PDB entry 7ODL | electron microscopy, 3.03 A resolution | chains B and C of the 3 polymer chains in the assembly

Chain B (and C):
Name: Spike glycoprotein
Organism: Severe acute respiratory syndrome coronavirus 2
Notes: chain C of this document is another copy of the same molecule, construct and numbering; everything in this record applies to it too
Reference sequence: P0DTC2 (SPIKE_SARS2); numbering as in UniProt; present here: 1-678, 687-1208
Amino-acid sequence (1276 residues; row label = number of the first residue in the row; note: 8 numbers in that range are skipped by the numbering (no residue carries them; nothing is unmodelled there)):
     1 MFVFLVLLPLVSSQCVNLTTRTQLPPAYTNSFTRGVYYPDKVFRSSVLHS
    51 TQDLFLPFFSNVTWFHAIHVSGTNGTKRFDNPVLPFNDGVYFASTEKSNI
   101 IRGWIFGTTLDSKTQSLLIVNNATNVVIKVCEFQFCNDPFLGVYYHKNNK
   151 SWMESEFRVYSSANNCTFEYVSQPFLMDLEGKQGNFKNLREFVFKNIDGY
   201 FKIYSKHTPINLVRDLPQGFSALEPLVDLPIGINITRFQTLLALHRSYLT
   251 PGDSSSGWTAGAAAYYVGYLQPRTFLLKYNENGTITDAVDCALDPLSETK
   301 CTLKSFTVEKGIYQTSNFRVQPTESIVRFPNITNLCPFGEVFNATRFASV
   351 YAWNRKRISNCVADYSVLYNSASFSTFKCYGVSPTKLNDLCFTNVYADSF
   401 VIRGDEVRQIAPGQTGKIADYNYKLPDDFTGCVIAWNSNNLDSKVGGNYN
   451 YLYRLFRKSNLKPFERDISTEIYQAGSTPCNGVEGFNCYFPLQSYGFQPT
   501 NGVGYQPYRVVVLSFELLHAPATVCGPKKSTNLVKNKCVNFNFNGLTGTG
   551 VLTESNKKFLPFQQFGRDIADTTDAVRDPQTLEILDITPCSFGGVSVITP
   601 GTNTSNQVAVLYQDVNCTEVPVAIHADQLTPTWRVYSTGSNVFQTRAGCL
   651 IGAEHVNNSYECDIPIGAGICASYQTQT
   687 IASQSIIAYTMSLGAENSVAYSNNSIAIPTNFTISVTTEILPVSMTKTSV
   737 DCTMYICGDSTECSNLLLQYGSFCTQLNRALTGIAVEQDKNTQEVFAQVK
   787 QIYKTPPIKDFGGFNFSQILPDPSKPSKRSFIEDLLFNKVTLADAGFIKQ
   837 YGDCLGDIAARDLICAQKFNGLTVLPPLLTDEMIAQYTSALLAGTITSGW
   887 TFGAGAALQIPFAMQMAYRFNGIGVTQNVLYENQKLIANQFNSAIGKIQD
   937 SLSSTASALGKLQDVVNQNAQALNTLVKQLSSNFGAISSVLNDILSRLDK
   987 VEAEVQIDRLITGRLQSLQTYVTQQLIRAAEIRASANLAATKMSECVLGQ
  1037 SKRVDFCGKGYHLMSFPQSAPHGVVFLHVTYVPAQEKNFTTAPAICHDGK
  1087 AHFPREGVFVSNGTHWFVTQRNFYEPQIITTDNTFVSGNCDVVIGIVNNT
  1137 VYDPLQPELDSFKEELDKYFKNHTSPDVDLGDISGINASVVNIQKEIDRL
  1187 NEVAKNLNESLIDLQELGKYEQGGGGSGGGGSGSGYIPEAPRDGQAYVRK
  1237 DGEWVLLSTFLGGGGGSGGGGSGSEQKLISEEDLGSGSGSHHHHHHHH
Not modelled in the structure: 1-26, 68-80, 142-156, 175-187, 211-214, 244-261, 619-631, 829-831, 941-944, 1140-1284
Disulfide bonds: C131-C166, C291-C301, C336-C361, C379-C432, C480-C488, C538-C590, C617-C649, C662-C671, C743-C749, C840-C851, C1032-C1043, C1082-C1126
Covalent attachments: N-acetylglucosamine (NAG) linked to N165, N234, N282, N343, N616, N709, N717, N801, N1074, N1134
Sequence notes: conflict I687 (Val in P0DTC2); expression tag (1209-1284)
Ligand contacts:
  - linoleic acid (EIC), molecule 1: C336, P337, F338, V341, I358, A363, Y365, L368, Y369, F374, F377, L387, F392, V395, I434, L513, F515, V524
  - linoleic acid (EIC), molecule 2: R408, T415, G416
  - N-acetylglucosamine (NAG; 2-acetamido-2-deoxy-beta-D-glucopyranose): R457, S459, N460, L461, K462, E465
Swiss-Prot annotation at these positions:
  - region: N280 to C301 (Putative superantigen), R403 to D405 (Integrin-binding motif), N448 to F456 (Immunodominant HLA epitope recognized by the CD8+), S816 to Y837 (Fusion peptide 1), K835 to F855 (Fusion peptide 2), D1163 to E1202 (Heptad repeat 2)
  - site: R815, S816 (Cleavage)
  - glycosylation: N17 (N-linked (GlcNAc...) (complex) asparagine), N61 (N-linked (GlcNAc...) (hybrid) asparagine), N74 (N-linked (GlcNAc...) (complex) asparagine), N122 (N-linked (GlcNAc...) (hybrid) asparagine), N149 (N-linked (GlcNAc...) (complex) asparagine), N165 (N-linked (GlcNAc...) (complex) asparagine), N234 (N-linked (GlcNAc...) (high mannose) asparagine), N282 (N-linked (GlcNAc...) (complex) asparagine), T323 (O-linked (GalNAc) threonine), S325 (O-linked (HexNAc...) serine), N331 (N-linked (GlcNAc...) (complex) asparagine), N343 (N-linked (GlcNAc...) (complex) asparagine), N603 (N-linked (GlcNAc...) (hybrid) asparagine), N616 (N-linked (GlcNAc...) (complex) asparagine), N657 (N-linked (GlcNAc...) (complex) asparagine), T676 (O-linked (GlcNAc...) threonine), T678 (O-linked (GlcNAc...) threonine), N709 (N-linked (GlcNAc...) (high mannose) asparagine), N717 (N-linked (GlcNAc...) (hybrid) asparagine), N801 (N-linked (GlcNAc...) (hybrid) asparagine) and 6 more in UniProt
  - natural variant: L5 (L5F: In strain: Iota/B.1.526), S13 (S13I: In strain: Epsilon/B.1.427/B.1.429), L18 (L18F: In strain: Beta/B.1.351, Gamma/P.1 and 1 more), T19 (T19I: In strain: Omicron/BQ.1.1, Omicron/XBB.1.5 and 1 more; T19R: In strain: Delta/B.1.617.2, Omicron/BA.2 and 4 more), T20 (T20N: In strain: Gamma/P.1), L24 to A27 (sequence variant, change not given here; In strain: Omicron/BA.2, Omicron/BA.2.12.1 and 6 more), P26 (P26S: In strain: Gamma/P.1), Q52 (Q52H: In strain: Omicron/EG.5.1), A67 (A67V: In strain: Eta/B.1.525, Omicron/BA.1), H69 to V70 (deletion: In strain: Alpha/B.1.1.7, Eta/B.1.525 and 5 more), G75 (G75V: In strain: Lambda/C.37), T76 (T76I: In strain: Lambda/C.37), 80 further natural variant entries in UniProt
  - mutagenesis: H69 to V70 (Increased incorporation of cleaved spike into virions), N121 (N121Q: Partial loss of biliverdin affinity), R190 (R190K: Partial loss of biliverdin affinity), N234 (N234Q: Increased resistance to neutralizing antibodies), N331 (N331Q: Reduced viral infectivity), N343 (N343Q: Reduced viral infectivity), L452 (L452R: Increased resistance to neutralizing antibodies. Decreases HLA binding to NF9 epitope. Increased binding affinity to human ACE2), Y453 (Y453F: Decreased HLA binding to NF9 epitope. Increased binding affinity to human ACE2), A475 (A475V: Increased resistance to neutralizing antibodies), V483 (V483A: Increased resistance to neutralizing antibodies), E484 (E484D: Increased replication in human TMEM106B overexpressing cells), F490 (F490L: Increased resistance to neutralizing antibodies and human covalescent sera neutralization), 8 further mutagenesis entries in UniProt
Reported in the primary citation:
  - allosteric site: V622 to L629, D808 to S813, F833 to F855 (from molecular simulation)

How chain B and chain C interact:
Contacting residue pairs (168; chain B residue first):
  Q52(B) - N751(C)
  Q52(B) - L754(C)
  N317(B) - D737(C)
  N317(B) - M740(C)
  R319(B) - D737(C)  salt bridge
  R319(B) - T739(C)
  R319(B) - M740(C)
  R355(B) - Y200(C)  hydrogen bond
  G381(B) - R983(C)  hydrogen bond (backbone-side chain)
  V382(B) - R983(C)
  S383(B) - R983(C)  hydrogen bond (backbone-backbone)
  S383(B) - L984(C)
  S383(B) - D985(C)  hydrogen bond
  S383(B) - E988(C)  hydrogen bond
  T385(B) - D985(C)
  K386(B) - L981(C)
  K386(B) - S982(C)
  K386(B) - R983(C)
  L390(B) - S982(C)
  Y396(B) - P230(C)
  D405(B) - S373(C)  hydrogen bond
  D405(B) - F374(C)
  R408(B) - F374(C)  hydrogen bond (side chain-backbone)
  R408(B) - F377(C)
  G413(B) - T385(C)
  T415(B) - Y365(C)
  T415(B) - P384(C)
  G416(B) - Y369(C)
  K417(B) - Y369(C)
  D420(B) - Y369(C)  hydrogen bond
  Y421(B) - Y369(C)
  L455(B) - N370(C)
  P463(B) - D198(C)
  P463(B) - G199(C)
  F464(B) - D198(C)
  F464(B) - G199(C)
  F464(B) - G232(C)
  E465(B) - G232(C)
  E465(B) - N234(C)
  R466(B) - I231(C)
  R466(B) - G232(C)  hydrogen bond (backbone-backbone)
  I468(B) - Q115(C)
  I468(B) - E132(C)
  E471(B) - K113(C)
  Y505(B) - S373(C)
  L517(B) - R983(C)
  L518(B) - R983(C)
  G545(B) - S982(C)
  L546(B) - D979(C)
  T547(B) - N978(C)
  T547(B) - S982(C)  hydrogen bond
  G548(B) - N978(C)
  T549(B) - D745(C)
  V551(B) - Y837(C)
  N556(B) - D843(C)
  K557(B) - F43(C)
  K558(B) - F43(C)
  F559(B) - F43(C)  hydrophobic
  L560(B) - E224(C)
  F562(B) - K41(C)
  F562(B) - E224(C)
  F562(B) - P225(C)
  Q563(B) - K41(C)
  Q563(B) - V42(C)
  Q563(B) - F43(C)
  F565(B) - V42(C)
  F565(B) - F43(C)  hydrogen bond (backbone-backbone)
  G566(B) - F43(C)
  R567(B) - V42(C)
  R567(B) - F43(C)  hydrogen bond (backbone-backbone)
  I569(B) - K964(C)
  I569(B) - S967(C)
  A570(B) - L966(C)
  D571(B) - S967(C)
  D571(B) - S975(C)
  D571(B) - V976(C)
  T588(B) - G842(C)
  T588(B) - F855(C)
  P589(B) - Y837(C)  hydrogen bond (backbone-side chain)
  P589(B) - F855(C)  hydrophobic
  C590(B) - Y837(C)
  S591(B) - M740(C)
  F592(B) - K835(C)
  F592(B) - Y837(C)  hydrophobic
  F592(B) - K854(C)
  F592(B) - F855(C)  hydrophobic
  Q613(B) - I834(C)
  D614(B) - K835(C)  hydrogen bond (side chain-backbone)
  D614(B) - K854(C)  salt bridge
  N616(B) - Q836(C)
  R634(B) - Y837(C)
  R646(B) - T866(C)
  G648(B) - I834(C)
  P665(B) - L864(C)  hydrophobic
  G667(B) - P863(C)
  A668(B) - P863(C)  hydrogen bond (backbone-backbone)
  A668(B) - L864(C)
  A668(B) - T866(C)
  G669(B) - L864(C)  hydrogen bond (backbone-backbone)
  M697(B) - L864(C)  hydrophobic
  M697(B) - M869(C)  hydrophobic
  L699(B) - K786(C)
  L699(B) - I788(C)
  L699(B) - Q872(C)
  L699(B) - Y873(C)
  G700(B) - K786(C)
  G700(B) - Q787(C)
  A701(B) - Q787(C)
  E702(B) - I788(C)
  E702(B) - K790(C)
  N703(B) - Q787(C)
  N703(B) - I788(C)  hydrogen bond (backbone-backbone)
  S704(B) - Y789(C)
  S704(B) - K790(C)
  V705(B) - Y789(C)  hydrophobic
  V705(B) - K790(C)
  V705(B) - P792(C)  hydrophobic
  V705(B) - T883(C)
  A706(B) - Q895(C)
  Y707(B) - D796(C)  hydrogen bond (side chain-backbone)
  Y707(B) - F797(C)
  Y707(B) - I896(C)
  Y707(B) - F898(C)
  N709(B) - P897(C)
  S711(B) - Q895(C)  hydrogen bond
  S711(B) - I896(C)
  S711(B) - P897(C)
  I712(B) - Q895(C)
  A713(B) - L894(C)
  A713(B) - Q895(C)  hydrogen bond (backbone-backbone)
  P715(B) - L894(C)
  Q957(B) - R765(C)  hydrogen bond
  T961(B) - R765(C)
  Q965(B) - S758(C)  hydrogen bond (side chain-backbone)
  Q965(B) - F759(C)
  Q965(B) - Q762(C)
  S968(B) - Q755(C)
  N969(B) - Q755(C)
  F970(B) - Y756(C)
  F970(B) - F759(C)  hydrophobic
  G971(B) - Y756(C)
  G971(B) - D994(C)
  D985(B) - D427(C)
  V987(B) - D427(C)
  S1003(B) - F759(C)
  T1006(B) - Q1005(C)
  E1017(B) - R1019(C)  salt bridge
  R1039(B) - E1031(C)  salt bridge
  R1039(B) - R1039(C)
  V1040(B) - S1030(C)
  D1041(B) - G889(C)
  E1072(B) - L894(C)
  N1074(B) - Q895(C)  hydrogen bond
  T1077(B) - M900(C)
  A1078(B) - M900(C)
  P1079(B) - M900(C)
  P1079(B) - Y917(C)  hydrophobic
  F1089(B) - Q913(C)
  F1089(B) - N914(C)
  F1089(B) - Y917(C)  hydrophobic
  P1090(B) - Q913(C)
  V1094(B) - Y904(C)
  R1107(B) - Y904(C)  hydrogen bond
  S1123(B) - N914(C)  hydrogen bond
  S1123(B) - E918(C)
  V1128(B) - Y917(C)
  V1128(B) - E918(C)
  I1130(B) - Q920(C)
Other interface residues (no listed pair), chain B (133 interface residues in all): T302, Q314, R403, P426, D428, S469, V503, H519, A520, Q564, D586, V615, A647, I670, S708, N710, K964, K986, Q1002, T1009, Q1010, I1013, G1046, Y1047, V1068, R1091, F1121, V1129
Other interface residues (no listed pair), chain C (116 interface residues in all): D40, R44, V47, N165, S375, V503, S735, T761, G832, F833, L841, C851, G857, L861, P862, L865, E868, A890, A892, T1009, L1012, I1013, T1027, L1034, G1035

Overview:
The interface between chain B and chain C involves 133 residues on one side and 116 on the other, with 25
hydrogen bonds and 4 salt bridges. Polar contacts include R319(B)-D737(C), D614(B)-K854(C) and
E1017(B)-R1019(C). Ligands of chain B: linoleic acid and N-acetylglucosamine. From the paper: an allosteric
site at V622(B), D808(B) and F833(B).
Both chains are Spike glycoprotein (Severe acute respiratory syndrome coronavirus 2). Entry 7ODL (SARS CoV-2
Spike protein, Bristol UK Deletion variant, Closed conformation, C1 symmetry) was determined by electron
microscopy, deposited together with 7OD3.
